2A6R - chain A; structure by X-ray diffraction, 2.05 A resolution.

# Chain A
Name: Toxin yoeB
Organism: Escherichia coli
Reference sequence: P69348 (YOEB_ECOLI); numbering as in UniProt (aligned over 1-84)
Amino-acid sequence (84 residues; each row starts with the number of its first residue):
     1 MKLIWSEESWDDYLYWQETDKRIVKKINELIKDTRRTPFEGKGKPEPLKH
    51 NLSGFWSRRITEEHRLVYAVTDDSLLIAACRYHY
Swiss-Prot annotation at these positions:
  - active site: Glu46 (Proton acceptor), His83 (Proton donor)
  - mutagenesis: Arg65 (R65A: Loss of RNase activity), His83 (H83Q: Loss of RNase activity; still see mRNA cleavage in association with 70S ribosomes), Tyr84 (Y84A: Loss of RNase activity)

# Overview
Curated annotation (UniProt) lists active-site residues Glu46 and His83 and 3 mutagenesis sites.
Chain A is Toxin yoeB (Escherichia coli); the structure, Crystal structure of YoeB under PEG condition, was
determined by X-ray diffraction, deposited together with 2A6Q and 2A6S.
